1NNR - chains A and B; structure by X-ray diffraction, 2.25 A resolution.

Chain A (and B):
Name: probable fosfomycin resistance protein
From: Pseudomonas aeruginosa
Notes: EC 2.5.1.18; chain B of this document is another copy of the same molecule, construct and numbering; everything in this record applies to it too
UniProt: Q9I4K6 (FOSA_PSEAE); residues 1-135 here = UniProt positions 1-135
Sequence (135 residues; row label = number of the first residue in the row):
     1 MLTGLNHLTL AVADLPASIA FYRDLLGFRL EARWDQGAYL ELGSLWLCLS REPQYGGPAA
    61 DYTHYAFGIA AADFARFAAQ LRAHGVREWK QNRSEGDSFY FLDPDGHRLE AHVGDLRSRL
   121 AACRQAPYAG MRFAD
Unresolved in the structure: 135
Metal / ion sites: Mn2+ site 1: His7 (together with sulfate ion) (shared with His64(B), Glu110(B) of chain B); Mn2+ site 2: His64, Glu110 (together with sulfate ion) (shared with His7(B) of chain B)
Reported in the primary citation:
  - Mn2+ coordination: His7, His64, Glu110
  - binding site for sulfate ion: Tyr39, Tyr62, Ser94, Glu110

Chain A / chain B interface:
Residue-residue contacts - 123 pairs, chain A then chain B:
  Met1(A) with Ile69(B), hydrophobic; Asp73(B); Arg76(B); Phe77(B), hydrophobic; Gln80(B)
  Leu2(A) with Leu26(B); Leu42(B), hydrophobic; Gly68(B); Phe77(B), hydrophobic
  Thr3(A) with Leu42(B); Gly43(B); Gly68(B), hydrogen bond (backbone-backbone); Ile69(B)
  Gly4(A) with Leu42(B); Phe67(B); Gly68(B), hydrogen bond (backbone-backbone)
  Leu5(A) with Leu5(B), hydrophobic; Leu45(B), hydrophobic; Ala66(B)
  Asn6(A) with Ala66(B), hydrogen bond (backbone-backbone); Phe67(B); Gly68(B); His112(B); Gly114(B), hydrogen bond (side chain-backbone); Asp115(B)
  His7(A) with Tyr65(B); Ala66(B), hydrogen bond (backbone-backbone); Glu110(B), salt bridge
  Leu8(A) with His64(B); Tyr65(B), hydrophobic
  Thr9(A) with Tyr62(B); Thr63(B); His64(B), hydrogen bond (backbone-backbone)
  Leu10(A) with Thr63(B)
  Ala11(A) with Asp61(B); Thr63(B), hydrogen bond (backbone-side chain)
  Leu26(A) with Leu2(B)
  Gly27(A) with Met1(B)
  Arg29(A) with Ala134(B)
  Leu30(A) with Ala134(B)
  Glu31(A) with Phe133(B); Ala134(B), hydrogen bond (backbone-backbone)
  Ala32(A) with Leu120(B), hydrophobic; Met131(B), hydrophobic; Arg132(B); Phe133(B), hydrophobic
  Arg33(A) with Gly130(B); Met131(B); Arg132(B), hydrogen bond (backbone-backbone)
  Trp34(A) with Tyr128(B); Ala129(B); Gly130(B); Met131(B), hydrophobic
  Asp35(A) with Ala129(B), hydrogen bond (backbone-backbone); Gly130(B)
  Tyr39(A) with Leu116(B), hydrophobic; Arg119(B), hydrogen bond; Tyr128(B)
  Glu41(A) with Leu116(B)
  Leu42(A) with Leu2(B), hydrophobic; Gly4(B)
  Leu45(A) with Leu5(B), hydrophobic
  Trp46(A) with Asp115(B); Leu116(B)
  Ser50(A) with Tyr62(B)
  Glu52(A) with Asp61(B); Tyr62(B), hydrogen bond (side chain-backbone)
  Tyr55(A) with Asp61(B), hydrogen bond; Thr63(B)
  Gly57(A) with Ala59(B)
  Asp61(A) with Ala11(B); Glu52(B); Tyr55(B)
  Tyr62(A) with Thr9(B); Ser50(B); Glu52(B), hydrogen bond (backbone-side chain)
  Thr63(A) with Thr9(B); Leu10(B); Ala11(B), hydrogen bond (side chain-backbone); Tyr65(B); His107(B)
  His64(A) with Thr9(B), hydrogen bond (backbone-backbone)
  Tyr65(A) with His7(B); Leu8(B), hydrophobic; Thr63(B); Tyr65(B), hydrogen bond
  Ala66(A) with Leu5(B); Asn6(B), hydrogen bond (backbone-backbone); His7(B), hydrogen bond (backbone-backbone)
  Phe67(A) with Leu2(B), hydrophobic; Gly4(B); Asn6(B)
  Gly68(A) with Leu2(B); Thr3(B), hydrogen bond (backbone-backbone); Gly4(B), hydrogen bond (backbone-backbone); Asn6(B)
  Ile69(A) with Met1(B); Thr3(B)
  Asp73(A) with Met1(B)
  His107(A) with Thr63(B)
  Glu110(A) with His7(B), salt bridge
  His112(A) with Asn6(B)
  Gly114(A) with Asn6(B), hydrogen bond (backbone-side chain)
  Asp115(A) with Trp46(B)
  Leu116(A) with Glu31(B); Tyr39(B), hydrophobic; Glu41(B); Trp46(B)
  Arg119(A) with Tyr39(B), hydrogen bond
  Tyr128(A) with Trp34(B); Tyr39(B)
  Ala129(A) with Trp34(B); Asp35(B), hydrogen bond (backbone-backbone)
  Gly130(A) with Arg33(B); Trp34(B); Asp35(B)
  Met131(A) with Ala32(B), hydrophobic; Arg33(B)
  Arg132(A) with Ala32(B); Arg33(B), hydrogen bond (backbone-backbone)
  Phe133(A) with Glu31(B)
  Ala134(A) with Leu30(B); Glu31(B), hydrogen bond (backbone-backbone)
Other interface residues (no listed pair), chain A (59 interface residues in all): Gly43, Ala59, Phe77, Ala111, Leu120, Cys123
Other interface residues (no listed pair), chain B (61 interface residues in all): Arg29, Leu40, Gly57, Ala111, Cys123

In short:
The interface between chain A and chain B involves 59 residues on one side and 61 on the other, with 26
hydrogen bonds and 2 salt bridges. Polar contacts include His7(A)-Glu110(B), Asn6(A)-Gly114(B) and
Ala11(A)-Thr63(B). The paper reports a binding site for sulfate ion at Tyr39(A), Tyr62(A) and Ser94(A) among
others; Mn2+ coordination by His7(A), His64(A) and Glu110(A).
Chain A and chain B are both probable fosfomycin resistance protein (Pseudomonas aeruginosa); the structure,
Crystal structure of a probable fosfomycin resistance protein (PA1129) from Pseudomonas aeruginosa with
sulfate present in ..., was determined by X-ray diffraction (same publication as 1NKI).
